4B3M - chains A and N of the 23 polymer chains in the assembly; structure by X-ray diffraction, 2.90 A resolution.

== Chain A ==
Molecule: 16S ribosomal RNA
Source organism: Thermus thermophilus HB8
Sequence (1521 nucleotides; numbered 1 to 1544 plus 21 insertion-coded residues; 44 numbers in that range are skipped by the numbering (no residue carries them; nothing is unmodelled there); the number before each row is that of its first residue; a row labelled like 189A-189L holds insertion residues (189A, then the next letters in order)):
     1 UUGUUGGAGA GUUUGAUCCU GGCUCAGGGU GAACGCUGGC GGCGUGCCUA AGACAUGCAA
    61 GUCGUGCGGG CCG
    76 CGGGGUUUU
    88 ACUCCG
    96 UGGUCAGCGG CGGACGGGUG AGUAACGCGU GGGU
  129A G
   130 ACCUACCCGG AAGAGGGGGA CAACCCGGGG AAACUCGGGC UAAUCCCCCA UGUGGACCCG
189A-189L CCCCUUGGGGUG
   190 UGUCCAAAGG GCUUU
   216 GCCCGCUUCC GGAUGGGCCC GCGUCCCAUC AGCUAGUUGG UGGGGUAAUG GCCCACCAAG
   276 GCGACGACGG GUAGCCGGUC UGAGAGGAUG GCCGGCCACA GGGGCACUGA GACACGGGCC
   336 CCACUCCUAC GGGAGGCAGC AGUUAGGAAU CUUCCGCAAU GGGCGCAAGC CUGACGGAGC
   396 GACGCCGCUU GGAGGAAGAA GCCCUUCGGG GUGUAAACUC CUGA
   441 ACCCGGGACG AAACCCCC
   460 GA
   470 CGAGGGGA
   479 CUGACGGUAC CGGGGUAA
   498 UAGCGCCGGC CAACUCCGUG CCAGCAGCCG CGGUAAUACG GAGGGCGCGA GCGUUACCCG
   558 GAUUCACUGG GCGUAAAGGG CGUGUAGGCG GCCUGGGGCG UCCCAUGUGA AAGACCACGG
   618 CUCAACCGUG GGGGAGCGUG GGAUACGCUC AGGCUAGACG GUGGGAGAGG GUGGUGGAAU
   678 UCCCGGAGUA GCGGUGAAAU GCGCAGAUAC CGGGAGGAAC GCCGAUGGCG AAGGCAGCCA
   738 CCUGGUCCAC CCGUGACGCU GAGGCGCGAA AGCGUGGGGA GCAAACCGGA UUAGAUACCC
   798 GGGUAGUCCA CGCCCUAAAC GAUGCGCGCU AGGUCUCUGG GUCU
   848 CCUGGGGGCC GAAGCUAACG CGUUAAGCGC GCCGCCUGGG GAGUACGGCC GCAAGGCUGA
   908 AACUCAAAGG AAUUGACGGG GGCCCGCACA AGCGGUGGAG CAUGUGGUUU AAUUCGAAGC
   968 AACGCGAAGA ACCUUACCAG GCCUUGACAU GCUA
 1001A G
  1002 GGAACCCGGG UGAAAGCCUG GGGUGCCCC
1030A-1030D GCGA
  1031 GGGGAGCCCU AGCACAGGUG CUGCAUGGCC GUCGUCAGCU CGUGCCGUGA GGUGUUGGGU
  1091 UAAGUCCCGC AACGAGCGCA ACCCCCGCCG UUAGUUGCCA GCGGUUCGGC CGGGCACUCU
  1151 AACGGGACUG CCCGCG
  1168 AAAGCGGGAG GAAGGAGGGG ACGACGUCUG GUCAGCAUGG CCCUUACGGC CUGGGCGACA
  1228 CACGUGCUAC AAUGCCCACU ACAAAGCGAU GCCACCCGGC AACGGGGAGC UAAUCGCAAA
  1288 AAGGUGGGCC CAGUUCGGAU UGGGGUCUGC AACCCGACCC CAUGAAGCCG GAAUCGCUAG
  1348 UAAUCGCGGA UCAGCC
 1363A A
  1364 UGCCGCGGUG AAUACGUUCC CGGGCCUUGU ACACACCGCC CGUCACGCCA UGGGAGCGGG
  1424 CUCUACCCGA AGUCGCCGG
1442A-1442B GA
  1443 GCCUA
  1452 C
  1456 GGGCAGGCGC CGAGGGUAGG GCCCGUGACU GGGGCGAAGU CGUAACAAGG UAGCUGUACC
  1516 GGAAGGUGCG GCUGGAUCAC CUCCUUUCU
Disordered / not traced: 1-4, 1534-1538
Ion coordination: Mg2+ site 1: U12, G22; Mg2+ site 2: U12, C526, A914; Mg2+ site 3: G15, U920; Mg2+ site 4 near G21 (its only coordinating residue here); Mg2+ site 5: C48, G115; Mg2+ site 6 near A53 (its only coordinating residue here); Mg2+ site 7: C58, U387, G388; Mg2+ site 8: A59, U387; Mg2+ site 9: G61, U62, G105; Mg2+ site 10: G69, G70, U99; Mg2+ site 11: G107, G326; Mg2+ site 12: A109, G111; 145 more Mg2+ sites not listed; 15 more K+ sites not listed
Ligand contacts: ON0 ((1R,2R,3S,4R,6S)-4,6-diamino-2-{[3-O-(2,6-diamino-2,6-dideoxy-beta-L-idopyranosyl)-beta-D-ribofuranosyl]oxy}-3-hydroxycyclohexyl 2-amino-4,6-O-benzylidene-2-deoxy-alpha-D-glucopyranoside): G1405, U1406, C1407, A1408, C1409, G1489, C1490, G1491, A1492, A1493, G1494, U1495, C1496
Reported in the primary citation:
  - binding site for ON0: G1491, A1492
  - conformationally variable residues: A1492, A1493
  - mutagenesis - A1408G (>=720 uM), G1491A (>=720 uM), G1491C (>=720 uM): decreased binding to ON0

== Chain N ==
Molecule: 30S ribosomal protein S14 type Z
Source organism: Thermus thermophilus HB8
UniProt: Q5SHQ1 (RS14Z_THET8); residues 1-60 here correspond to UniProt positions 2-61 (UniProt number = residue number + 1)
Chain sequence (60 residues; row label = number of the first residue in the row):
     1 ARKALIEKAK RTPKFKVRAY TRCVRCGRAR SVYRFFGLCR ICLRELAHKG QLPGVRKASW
Ion coordination: Zn2+: Cys26, Cys42

== How chain A and chain N interact ==
Pairs across the interface - 73 pairs, chain A then chain N:
  G973(A) - Arg28(N)  hydrogen bond to the phosphate
  G973(A) - Arg40(N)  hydrogen bond to the phosphate
  A974(A) - Arg28(N)  salt bridge to the phosphate
  A974(A) - Arg30(N)  hydrogen bond to the sugar
  A974(A) - Ser31(N)  phosphate contact
  A974(A) - Arg40(N)  salt bridge to the phosphate
  A975(A) - Ser31(N)  hydrogen bond to the sugar
  A975(A) - Tyr33(N)  hydrogen bond to the base
  G976(A) - Arg30(N)  phosphate contact
  G976(A) - Ser31(N)  phosphate contact
  C979(A) - Val17(N)  base contact
  C979(A) - Arg18(N)  hydrogen bond to the base
  C980(A) - Arg18(N)  hydrogen bond to the sugar
  C980(A) - Tyr20(N)  sugar contact
  U981(A) - Leu5(N)  phosphate contact
  U981(A) - Tyr20(N)  sugar contact
  U981(A) - Arg22(N)  hydrogen bond to the phosphate
  U982(A) - Leu5(N)  sugar contact
  U982(A) - Arg22(N)  salt bridge to the phosphate
  U982(A) - Arg30(N)  base contact
  A983(A) - Arg2(N)  salt bridge to the phosphate
  A983(A) - Leu5(N)  phosphate contact
  A994(A) - Lys3(N)  base contact
  A994(A) - Ala4(N)  base contact
  A994(A) - Lys10(N)  sugar contact
  C995(A) - Lys3(N)  base contact
  A1015(A) - Lys14(N)  phosphate contact
  A1016(A) - Lys14(N)  salt bridge to the phosphate
  G1047(A) - Arg2(N)  phosphate contact
  G1047(A) - Lys3(N)  salt bridge to the phosphate
  G1048(A) - Arg2(N)  phosphate contact
  G1048(A) - Lys3(N)  hydrogen bond to the phosphate
  U1049(A) - Ala1(N)  hydrogen bond to the base
  U1049(A) - Arg2(N)  phosphate contact
  G1050(A) - Arg2(N)  salt bridge to the phosphate
  C1059(A) - Arg44(N)  hydrogen bond to the phosphate
  C1060(A) - Arg44(N)  salt bridge to the phosphate
  C1113(A) - Arg56(N)  sugar contact
  C1114(A) - Ser59(N)  hydrogen bond to the sugar
  C1115(A) - Ser59(N)  sugar contact
  C1115(A) - Trp60(N)  sugar contact
  G1186(A) - Trp60(N)  hydrogen bond to the base
  G1187(A) - Ser59(N)  hydrogen bond to the base
  G1187(A) - Trp60(N)  sugar contact
  A1188(A) - Lys57(N)  hydrogen bond to the phosphate
  A1188(A) - Ser59(N)  hydrogen bond to the sugar
  C1189(A) - Lys57(N)  salt bridge to the phosphate
  G1202(A) - Cys26(N)  sugar contact
  G1202(A) - Arg28(N)  sugar contact
  G1202(A) - Ile41(N)  base contact
  G1202(A) - Glu45(N)  hydrogen bond to the base
  C1203(A) - Ala1(N)  phosphate contact
  C1203(A) - Cys26(N)  phosphate contact
  G1216(A) - Arg2(N)  salt bridge to the phosphate
  G1216(A) - Ala4(N)  phosphate contact
  C1217(A) - Ala4(N)  phosphate contact
  C1217(A) - Glu7(N)  phosphate contact
  C1218(A) - Glu7(N)  phosphate contact
  U1219(A) - Arg18(N)  salt bridge to the phosphate
  G1316(A) - Val17(N)  phosphate contact
  C1317(A) - Phe15(N)  stacking on the base
  C1317(A) - Lys16(N)  phosphate contact
  C1317(A) - Val17(N)  phosphate contact
  C1317(A) - Arg18(N)  base contact
  A1357(A) - Tyr33(N)  sugar contact
  U1358(A) - Val32(N)  sugar contact
  U1358(A) - Tyr33(N)  phosphate contact
  U1358(A) - Arg34(N)  hydrogen bond to the phosphate
  C1359(A) - Thr21(N)  hydrogen bond to the phosphate
  C1359(A) - Val32(N)  phosphate contact
  C1359(A) - Arg34(N)  phosphate contact
  G1368(A) - Trp60(N)  phosphate contact
  C1369(A) - Trp60(N)  hydrogen bond to the phosphate
Other interface residues (no listed pair), chain A (41 interface residues in all): A977, A1360
Other interface residues (no listed pair), chain N (33 interface residues in all): Ala29, Phe35, Cys42

== Summary ==
The interface between chain A and chain N involves 41 residues on one side and 33 on the other, with 20
hydrogen bonds, 11 salt bridges and 1 aromatic stacking contact. Polar pairs include A975(A)-Tyr33(N),
C979(A)-Arg18(N) and U1049(A)-Ala1(N). The paper reports a binding site for ON0 at G1491(A) and A1492(A);
A1408G, G1491A and G1491C of chain A reduce binding to ON0.
Chain A is 16S ribosomal RNA and chain N is 30S ribosomal protein S14 type Z, both from Thermus thermophilus
HB8; the structure, Crystal structure of the 30S ribosome in complex with compound 1, was determined by X-ray
diffraction (same publication as 4B3R, 4B3S and 4B3T).
